2WRV - chains A and B; structure by X-ray diffraction, 2.15 A resolution.

Chain A:
Protein: Insulin A chain
UniProtKB: P01308 (INS_HUMAN); residues 1-21 here correspond to UniProt positions 90-110 (UniProt number = residue number + 89)
Sequence (21 residues; row label = number of the first residue in the row):
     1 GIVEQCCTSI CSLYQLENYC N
Disulfides: Cys6-Cys11

Chain B:
Protein: Insulin B chain
UniProtKB: P01308 (INS_HUMAN); residues 1-26 here correspond to UniProt positions 25-50 (UniProt number = residue number + 24)
Sequence (26 residues; numbered 1 to 26; the number before each row is that of its first residue):
     1 FVNQHLCGSH LVEALYLVCG ERGFFH
Unresolved in the structure: 1
Sequence notes: engineered mutation His26 (Tyr50 in P01308)
Modified / non-standard residues: His26 (n-alpha-methyl-l-histidinamide; HS9)
What the authors report for this chain:
  - conformationally variable residues (loop rearrangement): Phe24 to His26

Chain A / chain B interface:
Disulfides between the chains: Cys7(A)-Cys7(B), Cys20(A)-Cys19(B)
Pairs across the interface - 26 pairs, chain A then chain B:
  Ile2(A) - Leu11(B)  hydrophobic
  Ile2(A) - Leu15(B)  hydrophobic
  Cys6(A) - His5(B)
  Cys6(A) - Leu6(B)  hydrogen bond (backbone-backbone)
  Cys6(A) - Leu11(B)  hydrophobic
  Cys7(A) - His5(B)  hydrogen bond (backbone-side chain)
  Cys7(A) - Leu6(B)
  Cys7(A) - Cys7(B)  disulfide
  Thr8(A) - His5(B)  hydrogen bond (backbone-side chain)
  Ser9(A) - His5(B)  hydrogen bond (backbone-side chain)
  Ile10(A) - Gln4(B)
  Ile10(A) - His5(B)
  Leu13(A) - Val18(B)  hydrophobic
  Leu16(A) - Leu11(B)  hydrophobic
  Leu16(A) - Ala14(B)  hydrophobic
  Leu16(A) - Leu15(B)  hydrophobic
  Leu16(A) - Val18(B)  hydrophobic
  Glu17(A) - Val18(B)
  Glu17(A) - Arg22(B)  hydrogen bond (backbone-side chain)
  Tyr19(A) - Leu15(B)
  Cys20(A) - Cys19(B)  disulfide
  Cys20(A) - Arg22(B)
  Cys20(A) - Gly23(B)
  Asn21(A) - Arg22(B)
  Asn21(A) - Gly23(B)  hydrogen bond (backbone-backbone)
  Asn21(A) - Phe24(B)

Overview:
Chain A and chain B each contribute 12 residues to their interface; the contacts include 2 disulfide bonds and
6 hydrogen bonds. Polar pairs include Cys7(A)-His5(B), Thr8(A)-His5(B) and Ser9(A)-His5(B). The paper reports
conformational variability at Phe24(B).
Here chain A is Insulin A chain and chain B is Insulin B chain. Entry 2WRV (Semi-synthetic highly active
analogue of human insulin NMeHisB26-DTI- NH2) was determined by X-ray diffraction together with 2WRU, 2WRW,
2WRX, 2WS0, 2WS1, 2WS4, 2WS6 and 2WS7 from the same study.
